PDB entry 2IZ7 | X-ray diffraction, 2.32 A resolution | chains A and B

# Chain A (and B)
Molecule: Moco carrier protein
From: Chlamydomonas reinhardtii
Notes: chain B of this document is another copy of the same molecule, construct and numbering; everything in this record applies to it too
UniProtKB: Q8RV61 (Q8RV61_CHLRE); residues 1-165 here = UniProt positions 1-165
Chain sequence (176 residues; each row starts with the number of its first residue; numbers below 1 keep their minus sign (His-7 is residue -7)):
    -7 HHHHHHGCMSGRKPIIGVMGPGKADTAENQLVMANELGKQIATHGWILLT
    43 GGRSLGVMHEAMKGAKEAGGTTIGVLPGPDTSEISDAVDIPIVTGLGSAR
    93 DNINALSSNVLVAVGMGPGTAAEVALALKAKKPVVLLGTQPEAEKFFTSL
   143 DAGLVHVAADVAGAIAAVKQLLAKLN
Not modelled in the structure: -7 to 3, 74-75, 168 (chain B: -7 to 3, 74-75, 167-168)
Differences from the reference sequence: expression tag (-7 to 0, 166-168)

# Interface between chain A and chain B
Pairs across the interface (42):
  Ser90(A) with Lys121(B)
  Ala91(A) with Leu118(B); Lys121(B)
  Arg92(A) with Arg92(B); Leu118(B)
  Asp93(A) with Lys121(B), salt bridge
  Leu98(A) with Ala91(B), hydrophobic
  Gly109(A) with Leu142(B)
  Pro110(A) with Ala117(B); Lys121(B)
  Gly111(A) with Lys121(B)
  Ala113(A) with Ala117(B), hydrophobic; Phe138(B), hydrophobic; Leu142(B), hydrophobic
  Ala114(A) with Ala114(B); Ala117(B); Leu118(B), hydrophobic
  Ala117(A) with Pro110(B); Ala113(B), hydrophobic; Ala114(B)
  Leu118(A) with Ala91(B); Ala114(B), hydrophobic
  Lys121(A) with Ser90(B), hydrogen bond (side chain-backbone); Ala91(B); Arg92(B); Asp93(B), salt bridge; Pro110(B); Gly111(B)
  Glu134(A) with Phe138(B)
  Ala135(A) with Phe138(B), hydrophobic
  Lys137(A) with Glu134(B)
  Phe138(A) with Met108(B), hydrophobic; Ala113(B), hydrophobic; Glu134(B); Ala135(B), hydrophobic; Phe138(B), hydrophobic; Phe139(B), hydrophobic
  Phe139(A) with Phe138(B), hydrophobic
  Ser141(A) with Glu134(B), hydrogen bond
  Leu142(A) with Gly109(B); Pro110(B); Ala113(B), hydrophobic
Also at the interface, not in a pair above, chain A (23 interface residues in all): Ile95, Met108, Leu120
Also at the interface, not in a pair above, chain B (20 interface residues in all): Leu120, Ser141

# In short
23 residues of chain A and 20 residues of chain B are in contact, with 2 hydrogen bonds and 2 salt bridges.
Polar contacts include Asp93(A)-Lys121(B), Lys121(A)-Ser90(B) and Ser141(A)-Glu134(B).
Chain A and chain B are both Moco carrier protein (Chlamydomonas reinhardtii); the structure, structure of
Moco Carrier Protein from Chlamydomonas reinhardtii, was determined by X-ray diffraction together with 2IZ5
and 2IZ6 from the same study.
